Entry 3L4O (X-ray diffraction, 2.05 A resolution); this record covers chains C and D of the 6 polymer chains in the assembly.

# Chain C
Name: Methylamine dehydrogenase light chain
Source organism: Paracoccus denitrificans
Notes: EC 1.4.99.3; fragment: Beta chain of immature methylamine dehydrogenase (preMADH); engineered mutation(s): Hydroxylated Trp57 has been converted to the full-quinone form due to hydrogen peroxide-assisted catalysis by MauG in the crystal.
UniProtKB: P22619 (DHML_PARDE); residues 1-131 here correspond to UniProt positions 58-188 (UniProt number = residue number + 57)
Sequence (137 residues; row label = number of the first residue in the row):
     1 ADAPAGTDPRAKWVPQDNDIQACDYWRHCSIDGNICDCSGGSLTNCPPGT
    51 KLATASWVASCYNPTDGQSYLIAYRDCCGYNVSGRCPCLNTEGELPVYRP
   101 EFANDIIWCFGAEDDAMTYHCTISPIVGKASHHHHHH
Not modelled in the structure: 1-6, 132-137
Cystine bridges: Cys-23/Cys-88, Cys-29/Cys-61, Cys-36/Cys-121, Cys-38/Cys-86, Cys-46/Cys-77, Cys-78/Cys-109
Glycans and other covalent adducts: covalent link Trp-57/Trp-108
Modified positions: Trp-57 (2-amino-3-(6,7-dioxo-6,7-dihydro-1H-indol-3-yl)-propionic acid; TRQ)
Differences from the reference sequence: expression tag (132-137)
Swiss-Prot annotation at these positions:
  - modified residue: Trp-57 (Tryptophylquinone)
  - cross-link: Trp-57 to Trp-108 (Tryptophan tryptophylquinone (Trp-Trp))
What the authors report for this chain:
  - post-translational modification sites: Trp-57, Trp-108
  - contacts within the chain: Trp-57/Trp-108

# Chain D
Name: Methylamine dehydrogenase heavy chain
Source organism: Paracoccus denitrificans
Notes: EC 1.4.99.3
UniProtKB: A1BB97 (A1BB97_PARDP); residues 1-386 here correspond to UniProt positions 32-417 (UniProt number = residue number + 31)
Sequence (386 residues; row label = number of the first residue in the row):
     1 QDAPEAETQAQETQGQAAARAAAADLAAGQDDEPRILEAPAPDARRVYVN
    51 DPAHFAAVTQQFVIDGEAGRVIGMIDGGFLPNPVVADDGSFIAHASTVFS
   101 RIARGERTDYVEVFDPVTLLPTADIELPDAPRFLVGTYPWMTSLTPDGKT
   151 LLFYQFSPAPAVGVVDLEGKAFKRMLDVPDCYHIFPTAPDTFFMHCRDGS
   201 LAKVAFGTEGTPEITHTEVFHPEDEFLINHPAYSQKAGRLVWPTYTGKIH
   251 QIDLSSGDAKFLPAVEALTEAERADGWRPGGWQQVAYHRALDRIYLLVDQ
   301 RDEWRHKTASRFVVVLDAKTGERLAKFEMGHEIDSINVSQDEKPLLYALS
   351 TGDKTLYIHDAESGEELRSVNQLGHGPQVITTADMG
Not modelled in the structure: 1-10
Cystine bridges: Cys-181/Cys-196

# Chain C / chain D interface
Pairs across the interface (81):
  Pro-9(C) / Arg-305(D)  hydrogen bond (backbone-side chain)
  Pro-9(C) / Thr-308(D)
  Arg-10(C) / Asp-299(D)  salt bridge
  Arg-10(C) / Gln-300(D)
  Arg-10(C) / Arg-301(D)
  Arg-10(C) / Asp-302(D)  hydrogen bond (backbone-backbone)
  Arg-10(C) / Arg-305(D)
  Arg-10(C) / Thr-308(D)
  Arg-10(C) / Ala-309(D)  hydrogen bond (side chain-backbone)
  Arg-10(C) / Arg-311(D)
  Arg-10(C) / Glu-332(D)  salt bridge
  Ala-11(C) / Arg-305(D)
  Lys-12(C) / Asp-302(D)
  Trp-13(C) / Arg-305(D)
  Asp-32(C) / Phe-55(D)
  Gly-79(C) / Ala-103(D)
  Gly-79(C) / Arg-104(D)
  Tyr-80(C) / Ala-103(D)
  Asn-81(C) / Ala-56(D)
  Asn-81(C) / Ala-57(D)  hydrogen bond (side chain-backbone)
  Asn-81(C) / Ala-103(D)
  Val-82(C) / His-54(D)
  Val-82(C) / Phe-55(D)
  Val-82(C) / Ala-56(D)  hydrophobic
  Asn-90(C) / Arg-305(D)  hydrogen bond
  Thr-91(C) / Trp-304(D)  hydrogen bond (side chain-backbone)
  Thr-91(C) / His-306(D)
  Thr-91(C) / Lys-307(D)
  Glu-92(C) / Trp-304(D)
  Gly-93(C) / Trp-304(D)
  Glu-94(C) / Tyr-245(D)  hydrogen bond (backbone-side chain)
  Glu-94(C) / Trp-304(D)
  Glu-94(C) / His-306(D)  salt bridge
  Glu-94(C) / Lys-307(D)  salt bridge
  Leu-95(C) / Phe-226(D)  hydrophobic
  Leu-95(C) / Tyr-245(D)
  Pro-96(C) / Phe-226(D)
  Pro-96(C) / Leu-227(D)
  Pro-96(C) / Asn-229(D)
  Pro-96(C) / Tyr-245(D)
  Val-97(C) / Phe-133(D)  hydrophobic
  Val-97(C) / Tyr-138(D)  hydrophobic
  Val-97(C) / Tyr-182(D)
  Val-97(C) / His-183(D)
  Val-97(C) / Asn-229(D)  hydrogen bond (backbone-side chain)
  Tyr-98(C) / Tyr-182(D)  hydrophobic
  Tyr-98(C) / His-195(D)
  Tyr-98(C) / Arg-197(D)
  Tyr-98(C) / His-221(D)
  Tyr-98(C) / Glu-225(D)  hydrogen bond (side chain-backbone)
  Tyr-98(C) / Phe-226(D)
  Tyr-98(C) / Leu-227(D)  hydrogen bond (side chain-backbone)
  Arg-99(C) / Arg-197(D)
  Arg-99(C) / Glu-223(D)
  Arg-99(C) / Phe-226(D)
  Pro-100(C) / Phe-156(D)  hydrophobic
  Pro-100(C) / Tyr-182(D)
  Asn-104(C) / Lys-307(D)  hydrogen bond
  Asp-105(C) / Val-135(D)
  Asp-105(C) / Gly-136(D)  hydrogen bond (backbone-backbone)
  Asp-105(C) / Tyr-138(D)  hydrogen bond
  Asp-105(C) / Asn-229(D)  hydrogen bond
  Asp-105(C) / Trp-282(D)
  Asp-105(C) / Lys-307(D)  salt bridge
  Ile-106(C) / Phe-133(D)  hydrophobic
  Ile-106(C) / Val-135(D)  hydrophobic
  Ile-107(C) / Phe-55(D)  hydrophobic
  Ile-107(C) / Phe-79(D)  hydrophobic
  Ile-107(C) / Leu-80(D)  hydrophobic
  Ile-107(C) / Leu-134(D)  hydrogen bond (backbone-backbone)
  Trp-108(C) / Phe-156(D)  hydrophobic
  Phe-110(C) / Phe-156(D)  hydrophobic
  Phe-110(C) / Ser-157(D)
  Met-117(C) / Phe-79(D)
  Met-117(C) / Arg-107(D)
  Met-117(C) / Leu-134(D)  hydrophobic
  Thr-118(C) / Phe-79(D)
  Thr-118(C) / Phe-99(D)
  Thr-118(C) / Ala-103(D)  hydrogen bond (side chain-backbone)
  Tyr-119(C) / Phe-55(D)  hydrophobic
  Tyr-119(C) / Phe-79(D)
Interface residues without a listed pair, chain C (33 interface residues in all): Gly-33, Leu-89, Glu-101
Interface residues without a listed pair, chain D (43 interface residues in all): Met-141, Ser-310

# In short
Chain C and chain D form an interface of 33 and 43 residues respectively; the contacts include 16 hydrogen
bonds and 5 salt bridges. Polar pairs include Arg-10(C)/Asp-299(D), Arg-10(C)/Glu-332(D) and
Glu-94(C)/His-306(D). From the paper: modification sites Trp-57(C) and Trp-108(C); contacts within the chain
involving Trp-57(C) and Trp-108(C).
Here chain C is Methylamine dehydrogenase light chain and chain D is Methylamine dehydrogenase heavy chain,
both from Paracoccus denitrificans. Entry 3L4O (Crystal Structure of the MauG/pre-Methylamine Dehydrogenase
Complex After Treatment with Hydrogen Peroxide) was determined by X-ray diffraction, deposited together with
3L4M.
